Entry 8PR2 (electron microscopy, 3.80 A resolution); this record covers chains C and f of the 6 polymer chains in the assembly.

[Chain C]
Protein: C-Jun-amino-terminal kinase-interacting protein 3
From: Homo sapiens
UniProt: Q9UPT6 (JIP3_HUMAN); residues 1-560 here = UniProt positions 1-560
Amino-acid sequence (581 residues; each row starts with the number of its first residue; numbers below 1 keep their minus sign (Ser-6 is residue -6)):
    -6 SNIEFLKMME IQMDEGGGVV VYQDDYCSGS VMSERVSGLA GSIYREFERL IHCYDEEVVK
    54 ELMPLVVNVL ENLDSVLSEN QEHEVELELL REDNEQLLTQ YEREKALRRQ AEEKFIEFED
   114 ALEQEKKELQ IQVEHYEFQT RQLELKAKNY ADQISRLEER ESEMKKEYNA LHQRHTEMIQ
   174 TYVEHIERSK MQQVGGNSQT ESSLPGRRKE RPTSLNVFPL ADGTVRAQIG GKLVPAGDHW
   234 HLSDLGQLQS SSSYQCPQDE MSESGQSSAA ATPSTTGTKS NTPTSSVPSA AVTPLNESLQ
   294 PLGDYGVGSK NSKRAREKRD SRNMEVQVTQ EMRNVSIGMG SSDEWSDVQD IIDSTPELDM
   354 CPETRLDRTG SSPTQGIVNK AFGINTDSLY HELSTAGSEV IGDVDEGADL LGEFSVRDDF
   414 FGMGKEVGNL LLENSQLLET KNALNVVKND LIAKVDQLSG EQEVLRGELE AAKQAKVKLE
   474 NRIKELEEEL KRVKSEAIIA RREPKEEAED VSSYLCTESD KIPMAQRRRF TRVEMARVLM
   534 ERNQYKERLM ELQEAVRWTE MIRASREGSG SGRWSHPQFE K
Unresolved in the structure: -6 to 64, 171-574
Construct notes: expression tag (-6 to 0, 561-574)
From the paper describing this entry:
  - mutagenesis - L382A/Y383A/E385A: abolished binding to pointed end
  - disease-associated variants - L444P: abolished binding to Arf6
  - mutagenesis - L444P: unchanged binding to pointed end

[Chain f]
Protein: Cytoplasmic dynein 1 heavy chain 1
From: Homo sapiens
UniProt: Q14204 (DYHC1_HUMAN); residue numbers follow UniProt; this construct covers 1-4646
Amino-acid sequence (4646 residues; each row starts with the number of its first residue):
     1 MSEPGGGGGE DGSAGLEVSA VQNVADVSVL QKHLRKLVPL LLEDGGEAPA ALEAALEEKS
    61 ALEQMRKFLS DPQVHTVLVE RSTLKEDVGD EGEEEKEFIS YNINIDIHYG VKSNSLAFIK
   121 RTPVIDADKP VSSQLRVLTL SEDSPYETLH SFISNAVAPF FKSYIRESGK ADRDGDKMAP
   181 SVEKKIAELE MGLLHLQQNI EIPEISLPIH PMITNVAKQC YERGEKPKVT DFGDKVEDPT
   241 FLNQLQSGVN RWIREIQKVT KLDRDPASGT ALQEISFWLN LERALYRIQE KRESPEVLLT
   301 LDILKHGKRF HATVSFDTDT GLKQALETVN DYNPLMKDFP LNDLLSATEL DKIRQALVAI
   361 FTHLRKIRNT KYPIQRALRL VEAISRDLSS QLLKVLGTRK LMHVAYEEFE KVMVACFEVF
   421 QTWDDEYEKL QVLLRDIVKR KREENLKMVW RINPAHRKLQ ARLDQMRKFR RQHEQLRAVI
   481 VRVLRPQVTA VAQQNQGEVP EPQDMKVAEV LFDAADANAI EEVNLAYENV KEVDGLDVSK
   541 EGTEAWEAAM KRYDERIDRV ETRITARLRD QLGTAKNANE MFRIFSRFNA LFVRPHIRGA
   601 IREYQTQLIQ RVKDDIESLH DKFKVQYPQS QACKMSHVRD LPPVSGSIIW AKQIDRQLTA
   661 YMKRVEDVLG KGWENHVEGQ KLKQDGDSFR MKLNTQEIFD DWARKVQQRN LGVSGRIFTI
   721 ESTRVRGRTG NVLKLKVNFL PEIITLSKEV RNLKWLGFRV PLAIVNKAHQ ANQLYPFAIS
   781 LIESVRTYER TCEKVEERNT ISLLVAGLKK EVQALIAEGI ALVWESYKLD PYVQRLAETV
   841 FNFQEKVDDL LIIEEKIDLE VRSLETCMYD HKTFSEILNR VQKAVDDLNL HSYSNLPIWV
   901 NKLDMEIERI LGVRLQAGLR AWTQVLLGQA EDKAEVDMDT DAPQVSHKPG GEPKIKNVVH
   961 ELRITNQVIY LNPPIEECRY KLYQEMFAWK MVVLSLPRIQ SQRYQVGVHY ELTEEEKFYR
  1021 NALTRMPDGP VALEESYSAV MGIVSEVEQY VKVWLQYQCL WDMQAENIYN RLGEDLNKWQ
  1081 ALLVQIRKAR GTFDNAETKK EFGPVVIDYG KVQSKVNLKY DSWHKEVLSK FGQMLGSNMT
  1141 EFHSQISKSR QELEQHSVDT ASTSDAVTFI TYVQSLKRKI KQFEKQVELY RNGQRLLEKQ
  1201 RFQFPPSWLY IDNIEGEWGA FNDIMRRKDS AIQQQVANLQ MKIVQEDRAV ESRTTDLLTD
  1261 WEKTKPVTGN LRPEEALQAL TIYEGKFGRL KDDREKCAKA KEALELTDTG LLSGSEERVQ
  1321 VALEELQDLK GVWSELSKVW EQIDQMKEQP WVSVQPRKLR QNLDALLNQL KSFPARLRQY
  1381 ASYEFVQRLL KGYMKINMLV IELKSEALKD RHWKQLMKRL HVNWVVSELT LGQIWDVDLQ
  1441 KNEAIVKDVL LVAQGEMALE EFLKQIREVW NTYELDLVNY QNKCRLIRGW DDLFNKVKEH
  1501 INSVSAMKLS PYYKVFEEDA LSWEDKLNRI MALFDVWIDV QRRWVYLEGI FTGSADIKHL
  1561 LPVETQEFQS ISTEFLALMK KVSKSPLVMD VLNIQGVQRS LERLADLLGE IQKALGEYLE
  1621 RERSSFPRFY FVGDEDLLEI IGNSKNVAKL QKHFKKMFAG VSSIILNEDN SVVLGISSRE
  1681 GEEVMFKTPV SITEHPKINE WLTLVEKEMR VTLAKLLAES VTEVEIFGKA TSIDPNTYIT
  1741 WIDKYQAQLV VLSAQIAWSE NVETALSSMG GGGDAAPLHS VLSNVEVTLN VLADSVLMEQ
  1801 PPLRRRKLEH LITELVHQRD VTRSLIKSKI DNAKSFEWLS QMRFYFDPKQ TDVLQQLSIQ
  1861 MANAKFNYGF EYLGVQDKLV QTPLTDRCYL TMTQALEARL GGSPFGPAGT GKTESVKALG
  1921 HQLGRFVLVF NCDETFDFQA MGRIFVGLCQ VGAWGCFDEF NRLEERMLSA VSQQVQCIQE
  1981 ALREHSNPNY DKTSAPITCE LLNKQVKVSP DMAIFITMNP GYAGRSNLPD NLKKLFRSLA
  2041 MTKPDRQLIA QVMLYSQGFR TAEVLANKIV PFFKLCDEQL SSQSHYDFGL RALKSVLVSA
  2101 GNVKRERIQK IKREKEERGE AVDEGEIAEN LPEQEILIQS VCETMVPKLV AEDIPLLFSL
  2161 LSDVFPGVQY HRGEMTALRE ELKKVCQEMY LTYGDGEEVG GMWVEKVLQL YQITQINHGL
  2221 MMVGPSGSGK SMAWRVLLKA LERLEGVEGV AHIIDPKAIS KDHLYGTLDP NTREWTDGLF
  2281 THVLRKIIDS VRGELQKRQW IVFDGDVDPE WVENLNSVLD DNKLLTLPNG ERLSLPPNVR
  2341 IMFEVQDLKY ATLATVSRCG MVWFSEDVLS TDMIFNNFLA RLRSIPLDEG EDEAQRRRKG
  2401 KEDEGEEAAS PMLQIQRDAA TIMQPYFTSN GLVTKALEHA FQLEHIMDLT RLRCLGSLFS
  2461 MLHQACRNVA QYNANHPDFP MQIEQLERYI QRYLVYAILW SLSGDSRLKM RAELGEYIRR
  2521 ITTVPLPTAP NIPIIDYEVS ISGEWSPWQA KVPQIEVETH KVAAPDVVVP TLDTVRHEAL
  2581 LYTWLAEHKP LVLCGPPGSG KTMTLFSALR ALPDMEVVGL NFSSATTPEL LLKTFDHYCE
  2641 YRRTPNGVVL APVQLGKWLV LFCDEINLPD MDKYGTQRVI SFIRQMVEHG GFYRTSDQTW
  2701 VKLERIQFVG ACNPPTDPGR KPLSHRFLRH VPVVYVDYPG PASLTQIYGT FNRAMLRLIP
  2761 SLRTYAEPLT AAMVEFYTMS QERFTQDTQP HYIYSPREMT RWVRGIFEAL RPLETLPVEG
  2821 LIRIWAHEAL RLFQDRLVED EERRWTDENI DTVALKHFPN IDREKAMSRP ILYSNWLSKD
  2881 YIPVDQEELR DYVKARLKVF YEEELDVPLV LFNEVLDHVL RIDRIFRQPQ GHLLLIGVSG
  2941 AGKTTLSRFV AWMNGLSVYQ IKVHRKYTGE DFDEDLRTVL RRSGCKNEKI AFIMDESNVL
  3001 DSGFLERMNT LLANGEVPGL FEGDEYATLM TQCKEGAQKE GLMLDSHEEL YKWFTSQVIR
  3061 NLHVVFTMNP SSEGLKDRAA TSPALFNRCV LNWFGDWSTE ALYQVGKEFT SKMDLEKPNY
  3121 IVPDYMPVVY DKLPQPPSHR EAIVNSCVFV HQTLHQANAR LAKRGGRTMA ITPRHYLDFI
  3181 NHYANLFHEK RSELEEQQMH LNVGLRKIKE TVDQVEELRR DLRIKSQELE VKNAAANDKL
  3241 KKMVKDQQEA EKKKVMSQEI QEQLHKQQEV IADKQMSVKE DLDKVEPAVI EAQNAVKSIK
  3301 KQHLVEVRSM ANPPAAVKLA LESICLLLGE STTDWKQIRS IIMRENFIPT IVNFSAEEIS
  3361 DAIREKMKKN YMSNPSYNYE IVNRASLACG PMVKWAIAQL NYADMLKRVE PLRNELQKLE
  3421 DDAKDNQQKA NEVEQMIRDL EASIARYKEE YAVLISEAQA IKADLAAVEA KVNRSTALLK
  3481 SLSAERERWE KTSETFKNQM STIAGDCLLS AAFIAYAGYF DQQMRQNLFT TWSHHLQQAN
  3541 IQFRTDIART EYLSNADERL RWQASSLPAD DLCTENAIML KRFNRYPLII DPSGQATEFI
  3601 MNEYKDRKIT RTSFLDDAFR KNLESALRFG NPLLVQDVES YDPVLNPVLN REVRRTGGRV
  3661 LITLGDQDID LSPSFVIFLS TRDPTVEFPP DLCSRVTFVN FTVTRSSLQS QCLNEVLKAE
  3721 RPDVDEKRSD LLKLQGEFQL RLRQLEKSLL QALNEVKGRI LDDDTIITTL ENLKREAAEV
  3781 TRKVEETDIV MQEVETVSQQ YLPLSTACSS IYFTMESLKQ IHFLYQYSLQ FFLDIYHNVL
  3841 YENPNLKGVT DHTQRLSIIT KDLFQVAFNR VARGMLHQDH ITFAMLLARI KLKGTVGEPT
  3901 YDAEFQHFLR GNEIVLSAGS TPRIQGLTVE QAEAVVRLSC LPAFKDLIAK VQADEQFGIW
  3961 LDSSSPEQTV PYLWSEETPA TPIGQAIHRL LLIQAFRPDR LLAMAHMFVS TNLGESFMSI
  4021 MEQPLDLTHI VGTEVKPNTP VLMCSVPGYD ASGHVEDLAA EQNTQITSIA IGSAEGFNQA
  4081 DKAINTAVKS GRWVMLKNVH LAPGWLMQLE KKLHSLQPHA CFRLFLTMEI NPKVPVNLLR
  4141 AGRIFVFEPP PGVKANMLRT FSSIPVSRIC KSPNERARLY FLLAWFHAII QERLRYAPLG
  4201 WSKKYEFGES DLRSACDTVD TWLDDTAKGR QNISPDKIPW SALKTLMAQS IYGGRVDNEF
  4261 DQRLLNTFLE RLFTTRSFDS EFKLACKVDG HKDIQMPDGI RREEFVQWVE LLPDTQTPSW
  4321 LGLPNNAERV LLTTQGVDMI SKMLKMQMLE DEDDLAYAET EKKTRTDSTS DGRPAWMRTL
  4381 HTTASNWLHL IPQTLSHLKR TVENIKDPLF RFFEREVKMG AKLLQDVRQD LADVVQVCEG
  4441 KKKQTNYLRT LINELVKGIL PRSWSHYTVP AGMTVIQWVS DFSERIKQLQ NISLAAASGG
  4501 AKELKNIHVC LGGLFVPEAY ITATRQYVAQ ANSWSLEELC LEVNVTTSQG ATLDACSFGV
  4561 TGLKLQGATC NNNKLSLSNA ISTALPLTQL RWVKQTNTEK KASVVTLPVY LNFTRADLIF
  4621 TVDFEIATKE DPRSFYERGV AVLCTE
Unresolved in the structure: 1-245, 489-511, 924-984, 1041-4646
Construct notes: engineered mutation Glu1567 (Arg in Q14204), Glu1610 (Lys in Q14204)

[Interface between chain C and chain f]
Contacting residue pairs (10):
  Asp86(C) - Tyr827(f)  hydrogen bond
  Asp86(C) - Lys828(f)
  Gln89(C) - Tyr827(f)  hydrogen bond (side chain-backbone)
  Gln89(C) - Pro831(f)
  Leu90(C) - Tyr827(f)  hydrophobic
  Gln93(C) - Tyr827(f)
  Asn142(C) - Val432(f)
  Tyr143(C) - Glu428(f)  hydrogen bond
  Gln146(C) - Arg435(f)  hydrogen bond
  Arg149(C) - Arg435(f)
Also at the interface, not in a pair above, chain f (8 interface residues in all): Arg442, Asp830
The authors on this interface:
  - specific contacts: Gln89(C)-Tyr827(f), Gln93(C)-Tyr827(f)

[In short]
Chain C and chain f each contribute 8 residues to their interface, with 4 hydrogen bonds. Polar pairs include
Asp86(C)-Tyr827(f), Gln89(C)-Tyr827(f) and Tyr143(C)-Glu428(f). The paper describes contacts between Gln89(C)
and Tyr827(f) and Gln93(C) and Tyr827(f). From the paper: L382A/Y383A/E385A of chain C abolish binding to
pointed end; L444P of chain C abolishes binding to Arf6.
Chain C is C-Jun-amino-terminal kinase-interacting protein 3 and chain f is Cytoplasmic dynein 1 heavy chain
1, both from Homo sapiens; the structure, Cytoplasmic dynein-1 heavy chain bound to JIP3-LZI, was determined
by electron microscopy (same publication as 8PQW, 8PQY, 8PQZ, 8PR0, 8PR1, 8PR3 and 8PR4).
